PDB entry 1Q5R | X-ray diffraction, 3.10 A resolution | chains A and B of the 14 polymer chains in the assembly

# Chain A (and B)
Name: proteasome alpha-type subunit 1
From: Rhodococcus erythropolis
Notes: EC 3.4.25.1; chain B of this document is another copy of the same molecule, construct and numbering; everything in this record applies to it too
UniProtKB: Q53080 (Q53080_RHOER); residues 8-259 here = UniProt positions 8-259
Chain sequence (259 residues; row label = number of the first residue in the row):
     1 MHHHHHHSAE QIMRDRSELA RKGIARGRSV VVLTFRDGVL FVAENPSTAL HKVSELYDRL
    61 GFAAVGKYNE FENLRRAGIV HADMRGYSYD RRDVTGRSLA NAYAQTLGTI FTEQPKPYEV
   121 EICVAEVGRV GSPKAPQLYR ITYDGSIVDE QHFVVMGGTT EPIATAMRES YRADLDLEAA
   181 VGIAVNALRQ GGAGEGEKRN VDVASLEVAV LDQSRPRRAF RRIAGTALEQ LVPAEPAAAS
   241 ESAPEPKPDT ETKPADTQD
Not modelled in the structure: 1-8, 193-200, 236-259
Construct notes: initiating methionine (1); expression tag (2-7)

# Interface between chain A and chain B
Pairs across the interface (27):
  Glu10(A) with Asp15(B); Arg16(B); Leu19(B)
  Gln11(A) with Leu19(B)
  Met13(A) with Lys116(B)
  Arg97(A) with Ala49(B), hydrogen bond (side chain-backbone)
  Asn101(A) with Tyr68(B), hydrogen bond; Glu72(B); Arg76(B)
  Ala104(A) with Asn69(B)
  Gln105(A) with Asn73(B), hydrogen bond
  Gly108(A) with Asn69(B)
  Thr112(A) with Pro115(B); Lys116(B)
  Glu113(A) with Gln114(B); Pro115(B)
  Tyr139(A) with Ala49(B); Leu50(B), hydrophobic
  Asp144(A) with Lys67(B), salt bridge
  Gly145(A) with Lys67(B), hydrogen bond (backbone-side chain); Asn69(B)
  Ser146(A) with Lys67(B)
  Ile147(A) with Leu50(B), hydrophobic; Tyr68(B), hydrophobic
  Asp149(A) with Ser47(B), hydrogen bond; Thr48(B); Ala49(B)
Other interface residues (no listed pair), chain B (17 interface residues in all): Glu18

# Overview
16 residues of chain A and 17 residues of chain B are in contact, with 5 hydrogen bonds and 1 salt bridge.
Among the polar pairs are Asp144(A)-Lys67(B), Arg97(A)-Ala49(B) and Asn101(A)-Tyr68(B).
Chain A and chain B are both proteasome alpha-type subunit 1 (Rhodococcus erythropolis); the structure, The
Rhodococcus 20S proteasome with unprocessed pro-peptides, was determined by X-ray diffraction together with
1Q5Q from the same study.
